9LVJ - chains D and H of the 18 polymer chains in the assembly; structure by electron microscopy, 3.82 A resolution.

Chain D:
Molecule: GATOR2 complex protein WDR59
Source organism: Homo sapiens
Reference sequence: Q6PJI9 (WDR59_HUMAN); residues 1-974 here = UniProt positions 1-974
Chain sequence (974 residues; row label = number of the first residue in the row):
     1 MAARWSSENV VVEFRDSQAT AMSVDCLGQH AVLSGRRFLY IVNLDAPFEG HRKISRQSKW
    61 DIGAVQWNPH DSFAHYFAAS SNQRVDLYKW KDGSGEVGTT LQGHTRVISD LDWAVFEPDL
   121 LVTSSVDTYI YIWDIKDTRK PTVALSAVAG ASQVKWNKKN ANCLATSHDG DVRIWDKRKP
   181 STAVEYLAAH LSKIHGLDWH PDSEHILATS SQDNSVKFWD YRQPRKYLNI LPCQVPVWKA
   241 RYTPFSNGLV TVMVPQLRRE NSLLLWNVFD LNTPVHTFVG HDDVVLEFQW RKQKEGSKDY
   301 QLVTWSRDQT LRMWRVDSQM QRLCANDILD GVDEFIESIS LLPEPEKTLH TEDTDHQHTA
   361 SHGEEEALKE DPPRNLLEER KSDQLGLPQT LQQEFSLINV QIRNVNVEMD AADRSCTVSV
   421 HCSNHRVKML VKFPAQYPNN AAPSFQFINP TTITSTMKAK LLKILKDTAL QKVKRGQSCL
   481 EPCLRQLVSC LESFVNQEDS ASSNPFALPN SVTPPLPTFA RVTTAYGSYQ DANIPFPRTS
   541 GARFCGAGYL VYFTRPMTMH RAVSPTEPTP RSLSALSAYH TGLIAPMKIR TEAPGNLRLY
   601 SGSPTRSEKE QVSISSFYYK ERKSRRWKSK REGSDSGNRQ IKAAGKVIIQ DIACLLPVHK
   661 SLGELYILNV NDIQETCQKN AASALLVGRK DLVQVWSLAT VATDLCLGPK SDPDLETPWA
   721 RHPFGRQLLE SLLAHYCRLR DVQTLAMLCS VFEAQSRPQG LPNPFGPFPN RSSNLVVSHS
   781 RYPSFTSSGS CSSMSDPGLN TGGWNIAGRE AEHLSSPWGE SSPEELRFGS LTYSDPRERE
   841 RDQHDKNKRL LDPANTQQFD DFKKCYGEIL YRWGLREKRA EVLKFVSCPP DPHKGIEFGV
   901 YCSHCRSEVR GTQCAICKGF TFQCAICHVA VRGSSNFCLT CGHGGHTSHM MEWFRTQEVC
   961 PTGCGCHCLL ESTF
Disordered / not traced: 1-530, 556-645, 755-835
Ion coordination: Zn2+ site 1: Cys-905, Cys-914, Cys-917; Zn2+ site 2: Cys-924, Cys-927, His-949; Zn2+ site 3: Cys-938, Cys-941, Cys-966, Cys-968; Zn2+ site 4: Cys-941, His-943, Cys-960, Cys-964
Curated features (UniProtKB/Swiss-Prot):
  - zinc finger: Tyr-901 to Phe-920 (C4-type), Thr-921 to Thr-973 (RING-type)
  - binding site (Zn(2+)): Cys-902, Cys-905, Cys-914, Cys-917, Cys-927, Cys-938, His-943, His-946, His-949, Cys-960, Cys-964, Cys-966, Cys-968
  - modified residue (Phosphoserine): Ser-564, Ser-821, Ser-822, Ser-830

Chain H:
Molecule: Protein SEC13 homolog
Source organism: Homo sapiens
Reference sequence: P55735 (SEC13_HUMAN), isoform P55735-3; residue numbers follow UniProt; this construct covers 1-368
Chain sequence (368 residues; row label = number of the first residue in the row):
     1 MREPVLTWCV PLELLCSHPL PLSAFLKSQV KLYTYRACAG KDEMGKMVSV INTVDTSHED
    61 MIHDAQMDYY GTRLATCSSD RSVKIFDVRN GGQILIADLR GHEGPVWQVA WAHPMYGNIL
   121 ASCSYDRKVI IWREENGTWE KSHEHAGHDS SVNSVCWAPH DYGLILACGS SDGAISLLTY
   181 TGEGQWEVKK INNAHTIGCN AVSWAPAVVP GSLIDHPSGQ KPNYIKRFAS GGCDNLIKLW
   241 KEEEDGQWKE EQKLEAHSDW VRDVAWAPSI GLPTSTIASC SQDGRVFIWT CDDASSNTWS
   301 PKLLHKFNDV VWHVSWSITA NILAVSGGDN KVTLWKESVD GQWVCISDVN KGQGSVSASV
   361 TEGQQNEQ
Disordered / not traced: 1-50, 210-222, 348-368

Interface between chain D and chain H:
Residue-residue contacts (48; chain D residue first):
  Phe-536(D) with Arg-262(H), hydrogen bond (backbone-side chain)
  Arg-538(D) with His-63(H), hydrogen bond (backbone-side chain)
  Ser-540(D) with Trp-312(H), hydrogen bond (backbone-side chain); Gly-327(H)
  Gly-541(D) with Ser-326(H)
  Ala-542(D) with Ser-315(H); Ser-326(H); Val-332(H), hydrophobic
  Arg-543(D) with Gln-66(H); His-313(H); Ser-315(H)
  Phe-544(D) with Ser-315(H), hydrogen bond (backbone-side chain); Trp-316(H); Ser-317(H); Ile-322(H), hydrophobic
  Cys-545(D) with Met-67(H), hydrophobic
  Gly-546(D) with Tyr-69(H)
  Tyr-549(D) with Met-67(H), hydrophobic
  Thr-554(D) with Asn-330(H)
  Lys-646(D) with Val-54(H)
  Val-647(D) with Asn-52(H); Thr-53(H); Val-54(H), hydrogen bond (backbone-backbone); Leu-74(H), hydrophobic
  Ile-648(D) with Asn-52(H); Thr-53(H)
  Ile-649(D) with Ile-51(H); Asn-52(H)
  Leu-655(D) with Ile-322(H), hydrophobic
  Leu-656(D) with Ser-317(H); Ile-318(H), hydrophobic
  Cys-737(D) with Leu-272(H), hydrophobic
  Arg-740(D) with Leu-272(H); Thr-319(H), hydrogen bond (side chain-backbone); Ala-320(H), hydrogen bond (side chain-backbone)
  Val-742(D) with Ile-270(H), hydrophobic
  Gln-858(D) with Gly-271(H); Leu-272(H)
  Asp-861(D) with Ile-270(H); Gly-271(H)
  Phe-862(D) with Ile-270(H)
  Lys-864(D) with Ala-207(H)
  Cys-865(D) with Ile-270(H), hydrophobic
  Glu-868(D) with His-160(H), salt bridge
  Ile-869(D) with Ile-318(H), hydrophobic
  Tyr-871(D) with Tyr-70(H), hydrogen bond
  Arg-872(D) with Tyr-69(H), hydrogen bond; Ile-318(H)
Other interface residues (no listed pair), chain D (34 interface residues in all): Pro-535, Thr-539, Val-551, Arg-555, Pro-657
Other interface residues (no listed pair), chain H (36 interface residues in all): Ile-62, Ala-65, Asp-68, His-113, Pro-273, Asn-321, Ala-324

In short:
Chain D and chain H form an interface of 34 and 36 residues respectively; the contacts include 9 hydrogen
bonds and 1 salt bridge. Polar contacts include Glu-868(D)/His-160(H), Phe-536(D)/Arg-262(H) and
Arg-538(D)/His-63(H). UniProt lists 13 Zn2+-binding residues on chain D.
Here chain D is GATOR2 complex protein WDR59 and chain H is Protein SEC13 homolog, both from Homo sapiens.
Entry 9LVJ (Cryo-EM structure of Sestrin2 bound human GATOR2 complex) was determined by electron microscopy,
deposited together with 9LVK and 9LWF.
